PDB entry 9D3C | electron microscopy, 3.96 A resolution | chains B and C of the 4 polymer chains in the assembly

# Chain B
Name: Glutamate receptor ionotropic, NMDA 2B
Source organism: Homo sapiens
UniProtKB: Q13224 (NMDE2_HUMAN); residues 27-852 here = UniProt positions 27-852
Sequence (884 residues; each row starts with the number of its first residue; numbers below 1 keep their minus sign (Trp-8 is residue -8)):
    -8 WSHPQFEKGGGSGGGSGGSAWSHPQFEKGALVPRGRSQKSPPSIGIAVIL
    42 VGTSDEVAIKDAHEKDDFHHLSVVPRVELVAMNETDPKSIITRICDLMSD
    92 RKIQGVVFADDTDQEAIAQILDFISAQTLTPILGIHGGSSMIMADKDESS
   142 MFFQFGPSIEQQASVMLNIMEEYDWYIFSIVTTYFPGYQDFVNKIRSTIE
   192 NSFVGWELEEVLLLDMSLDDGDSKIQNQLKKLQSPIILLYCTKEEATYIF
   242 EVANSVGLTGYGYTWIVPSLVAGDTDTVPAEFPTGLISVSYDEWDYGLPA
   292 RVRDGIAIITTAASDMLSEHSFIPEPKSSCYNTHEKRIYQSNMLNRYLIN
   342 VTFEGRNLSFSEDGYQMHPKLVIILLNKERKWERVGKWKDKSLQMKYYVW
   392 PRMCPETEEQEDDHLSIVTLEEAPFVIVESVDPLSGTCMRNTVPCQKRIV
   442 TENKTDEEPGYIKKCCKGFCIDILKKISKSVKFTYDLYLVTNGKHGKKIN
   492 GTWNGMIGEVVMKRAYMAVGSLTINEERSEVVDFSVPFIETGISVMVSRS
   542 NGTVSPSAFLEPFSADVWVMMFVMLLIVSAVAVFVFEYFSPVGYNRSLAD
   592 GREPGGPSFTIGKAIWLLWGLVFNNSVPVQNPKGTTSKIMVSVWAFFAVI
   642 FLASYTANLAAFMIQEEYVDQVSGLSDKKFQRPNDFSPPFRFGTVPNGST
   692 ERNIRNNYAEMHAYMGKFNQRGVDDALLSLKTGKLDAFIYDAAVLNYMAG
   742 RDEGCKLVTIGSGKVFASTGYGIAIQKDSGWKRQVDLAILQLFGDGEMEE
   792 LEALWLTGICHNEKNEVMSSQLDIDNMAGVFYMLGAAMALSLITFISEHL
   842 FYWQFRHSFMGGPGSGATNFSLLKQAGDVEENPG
Disordered / not traced: -8 to 33, 395-402, 441-450, 582-597, 846-875
Differences from the reference sequence: expression tag (-8 to 26, 853-875); engineered mutation Ser588 (Cys in Q13224), Ser838 (Cys in Q13224), Ser849 (Cys in Q13224)
Cystine bridges: Cys86-Cys321, Cys429-Cys456, Cys436-Cys457, Cys746-Cys801
Covalently attached groups: N-acetylglucosamine (NAG) linked to Asn688
Ligand contacts:
  - glutamic acid (GLU): His486, Ser512, Thr514, Gly689, Ser690, Thr691, Glu692, Tyr731, Asp732, Tyr762
  - Esketamine (JC9; (2S)-2-(2-chlorophenyl)-2-(methylamino)cyclohexan-1-one): Asn615, Leu643, Thr647
Swiss-Prot annotation at these positions:
  - region: Lys604 to Pro623 (Pore-forming)
  - binding site (Zn(2+)): His127, Glu284
  - binding site (L-glutamate): Thr514, Arg519, Ser690, Thr691, Asp732
  - site: Asn615 (Functional determinant of NMDA receptors)
  - glycosylation (N-linked (GlcNAc...) asparagine): Asn74, Asn341, Asn348, Asn444, Asn491, Asn542, Asn688
  - natural variant: Ile50 (I50N: Found in a patient with schizophrenia; uncertain significance), Leu362 (L362M: Found in a patient with schizophrenia; uncertain significance), Glu413 (E413G: In MRD6), Cys436 (C436R: In MRD6), Cys456 (C456Y: In MRD6), Cys461 (C461F: In MRD6), Arg540 (R540H: In DEE27), Pro553 (P553L: In MRD6), Asn615 (N615I: In DEE27), Val618 (V618G: In DEE27), Tyr646 (Y646C: In DEE27), Asn649 (N649S: In DEE27; uncertain significance), 6 further natural variant entries in UniProt
  - mutagenesis: Pro553 (P553R: Changed glutamate-gated calcium ion channel activity characterized by increased glutamate and glycine potency and slowed response rise time and deactivation time course), Ala636 (A636P: Severely reduced localization to cell membrane; A636V: Reduced localization to cell membrane ...), Ala639 (A639V: Reduced localization to cell membrane. Affects glutamate-gated calcium ion channel activity resulting in increased agonist potency and mutant channels activated at lower glutamate and glycine ...), Ile641 (I641T: Reduced localization to cell membrane. Affects glutamate-gated calcium ion channel activity resulting in increased agonist potency and mutant channels activated at lower glutamate and glycine ...), Asn649 (N649T: Affects glutamate-gated calcium ion channel activity resulting in increased agonist potency and mutant channels activated at lower glutamate and glycine concentrations), Ala652 (A652G: No significant effect on glutamate and glycine agonist potency), Ile655 (I655F: Reduced localization to cell membrane), Met818 (M818V: Increased glutamate and glycine agonist potency)

# Chain C
Name: Glutamate receptor ionotropic, NMDA 1
Source organism: Homo sapiens
UniProtKB: Q05586 (NMDZ1_HUMAN); residue numbers follow UniProt; this construct covers 23-847
Sequence (825 residues; each row starts with the number of its first residue):
    23 DPKIVNIGAVLSTRKHEQMFREAVNQANKRHGSWKIQLNATSVTHKPNAI
    73 QMALSVCEDLISSQVYAILVSHPPTPNDHFTPTPVSYTAGFYRIPVLGLT
   123 TRMSIYSDKSIHLSFLRTVPPYSHQSSVWFEMMRVYSWNHIILLVSDDHE
   173 GRAAQKRLETLLEERESKAEKVLQFDPGTKNVTALLMEAKELEARVIILS
   223 ASEDDAATVYRAAAMLNMTGSGYVWLVGEREISGNALRYAPDGILGLQLI
   273 NGKNESAHISDAVGVVAQAVHELLEKENITDPPRGCVGNTNIWKTGPLFK
   323 RVLMSSKYADGVTGRVEFNEDGDRKFANYSIMNLQNRKLVQVGIYNGTHV
   373 IPNDRKIIWPGGETEKPRGYQMSTRLKIVTIHQEPFVYVKPTLSDGTCKE
   423 EFTVNGDPVKKVICTGPNDTSPGSPRHTVPQCCYGFCIDLLIKLARTMNF
   473 TYEVHLVADGKFGTQERVNNSNKKEWNGMMGELLSGQADMIVAPLTINNE
   523 RAQYIEFSKPFKYQGLTILVKKEIPRSTLDSFMQPFQSTLWLLVGLSVHV
   573 VAVMLYLLDRFSPFGRFKVNSEEEEEDALTLSSAMWFSWGVLLNSGIGEG
   623 APRSFSARILGMVWAGFAMIIVASYTANLAAFLVLDRPEERITGINDPRL
   673 RNPSDKFIYATVKQSSVDIYFRRQVELSTMYRHMEKHNYESAAEAIQAVR
   723 DNKLHAFIWDSAVLEFEASQKCDLVTTGELFFRSGFGIGMRKDSPWKQNV
   773 SLSILKSHENGFMEDLDKTWVRYQECDSRSNAPATLTFENMAGVFMLVAG
   823 GIVAGIFLIFIEIAYKRHKDANGAQ
Disordered / not traced: 23-24, 586-599, 842-847
Differences from the reference sequence: engineered mutation Asn844 (Arg in Q05586), Gly845 (Arg in Q05586), Ala846 (Lys in Q05586)
Cystine bridges: Cys79-Cys308, Cys420-Cys454, Cys436-Cys455, Cys744-Cys798
Covalently attached groups: N-acetylglucosamine (NAG) linked to Asn368, Asn471, Asn771
Ligand contacts:
  - glycine (GLY): Phe484, Pro516, Leu517, Thr518, Arg523, Ser687, Ser688, Trp731, Asp732, Phe758
  - Esketamine (JC9; (2S)-2-(2-chlorophenyl)-2-(methylamino)cyclohexan-1-one): Val644, Ala645, Thr648
Swiss-Prot annotation at these positions:
  - region: Leu603 to Pro624 (Pore-forming)
  - binding site (glycine): Pro516, Thr518, Arg523, Ser688, Asp732
  - glycosylation (N-linked (GlcNAc...) asparagine): Asn61, Asn203, Asn239, Asn276, Asn300, Asn350, Asn368, Asn440, Asn471, Asn491, Asn674, Asn771
  - natural variant: Arg217 (R217W: In NDHMSR), Asp227 (D227H: In NDHMSR; uncertain significance), Arg306 (R306Q: Found in a patient with schizophrenia; uncertain significance), Asp552 (D552E: In NDHMSD), Pro557 (P557R: In NDHMSD), Ser560 (S560SS: In NDHMSD), Gly618 (G618R: In NDHMSD), Gly620 (G620R: In NDHMSD), Ala637 (A637S: In NDHMSD; uncertain significance; A637V: In NDHMSD; uncertain significance), Gly638 (G638A: In NDHMSD; G638V: In NDHMSD), Met641 (M641I: In NDHMSD; M641L: In NDHMSD; M641V: In NDHMSD), Ile642 (I642T: In NDHMSD; uncertain significance), 13 further natural variant entries in UniProt
  - mutagenesis: Ile642 (I642L: Slight decrease in glutamate and glycine agonist potency; mutant channels are activated at 2-fold higher glutamate and glycine concentrations), Val644 (V644M: Increase in glutamate and glycine agonist potency; mutant channels are activated lower glutamate and glycine concentrations), Ala653 (A653G: Increase in glutamate and glycine agonist potency; mutant channels are activated lower glutamate and glycine concentrations), Met813 (M813V: Slight decrease in glycine agonist potency; no effect on glutamate agonist potency)

# How chain B and chain C interact
Residue-residue contacts - 70 pairs, chain B then chain C:
  Ile515(B) - Leu777(C)  hydrophobic
  Asn516(B) - Glu781(C)
  Glu517(B) - Lys778(C)
  Glu521(B) - Leu774(C)
  Glu531(B) - Tyr535(C)
  Glu531(B) - Arg755(C)  salt bridge
  Glu552(B) - Ala806(C)
  Phe554(B) - Thr807(C)
  Phe554(B) - Leu808(C)
  Ser555(B) - Thr807(C)
  Ser555(B) - Leu808(C)  hydrogen bond (side chain-backbone)
  Ser555(B) - Thr809(C)
  Asp557(B) - Thr809(C)
  Val558(B) - Thr809(C)
  Val558(B) - Phe810(C)  hydrophobic
  Met561(B) - Phe810(C)  hydrophobic
  Met561(B) - Phe817(C)  hydrophobic
  Val576(B) - Ile831(C)  hydrophobic
  Phe580(B) - Glu834(C)
  Phe580(B) - Ile835(C)  hydrophobic
  Phe580(B) - Lys838(C)
  Asn622(B) - Gly618(C)
  Thr627(B) - Glu834(C)
  Lys629(B) - Trp608(C)
  Lys629(B) - Ile619(C)
  Ile630(B) - Leu830(C)  hydrophobic
  Met631(B) - Gly823(C)
  Met631(B) - Ile824(C)  hydrophobic
  Val634(B) - Leu819(C)  hydrophobic
  Ala636(B) - Leu615(C)
  Phe637(B) - Phe554(C)  hydrophobic
  Phe637(B) - Leu615(C)  hydrophobic
  Phe638(B) - Phe817(C)  hydrophobic
  Phe638(B) - Val820(C)  hydrophobic
  Val640(B) - Leu615(C)
  Ile641(B) - Phe554(C)  hydrophobic
  Ile641(B) - Tyr647(C)
  Ala644(B) - Tyr647(C)  hydrophobic
  Ala644(B) - Thr648(C)
  Ser645(B) - Leu651(C)
  Ala648(B) - Thr648(C)
  Ala648(B) - Leu651(C)  hydrophobic
  Ala648(B) - Ala652(C)
  Asn649(B) - Leu655(C)
  Asn649(B) - Ala806(C)
  Asn649(B) - Leu808(C)
  Ala652(B) - Leu655(C)
  Ala652(B) - Val656(C)  hydrophobic
  Gln656(B) - Val656(C)  hydrogen bond (side chain-backbone)
  Gln656(B) - Ala804(C)
  Asn698(B) - Glu781(C)
  Phe757(B) - Glu786(C)
  Ala758(B) - His780(C)
  Ser759(B) - Tyr535(C)
  Ser759(B) - His780(C)  hydrogen bond (backbone-side chain)
  Thr760(B) - Tyr535(C)
  Gly761(B) - Tyr535(C)
  Arg774(B) - Gln525(C)
  Arg774(B) - Lys764(C)
  Leu778(B) - Asn521(C)
  Leu778(B) - Gln525(C)
  Leu781(B) - Ile519(C)  hydrophobic
  Leu781(B) - Ala524(C)  hydrophobic
  Phe784(B) - Arg755(C)
  Gly785(B) - Tyr692(C)
  Gly785(B) - Arg695(C)
  Gly785(B) - Gln696(C)  hydrogen bond (backbone-side chain)
  Asp786(B) - Gln696(C)  hydrogen bond
  Glu790(B) - Phe753(C)
  Glu790(B) - Phe754(C)
Interface residues without a listed pair, chain B (61 interface residues in all): Ser520, Ser526, Pro528, Pro553, Met562, Met565, Val572, Phe575, Tyr579, Asn615, Asn616, Pro623, Thr647, Phe653, Ile655, Glu658, Asn694, Lys755
Interface residues without a listed pair, chain C (56 interface residues in all): Asn520, Lys531, Asn616, Ser617, Val644, Gln770, Asn782, Arg794, Ser802, Met813, Val816

# In short
Chain B and chain C form an interface of 61 and 56 residues respectively; the contacts include 5 hydrogen
bonds and 1 salt bridge. Polar pairs include Glu531(B)-Arg755(C), Ser555(B)-Leu808(C) and Gln656(B)-Val656(C).
Esketamine is bound between chain B and chain C. Chain B binds glutamic acid.
Here chain B is Glutamate receptor ionotropic, NMDA 2B and chain C is Glutamate receptor ionotropic, NMDA 1,
both from Homo sapiens. Entry 9D3C (Gly-,Glu-,(S)-(+)-ketamine bound GluN1a-2B-2D NMDAR) was determined by
electron microscopy together with 9D37, 9D38, 9D39, 9D3A and 9D3B from the same study.
